PDB entry 6G2M | X-ray diffraction, 1.37 A resolution | chain A

== Chain A ==
Name: 5'(3')-deoxyribonucleotidase, mitochondrial
From: Homo sapiens
Notes: EC 3.1.3.-
UniProt: Q9NPB1 (NT5M_HUMAN); residues 32-228 here = UniProt positions 32-228
Sequence (202 residues; row label = number of the first residue in the row):
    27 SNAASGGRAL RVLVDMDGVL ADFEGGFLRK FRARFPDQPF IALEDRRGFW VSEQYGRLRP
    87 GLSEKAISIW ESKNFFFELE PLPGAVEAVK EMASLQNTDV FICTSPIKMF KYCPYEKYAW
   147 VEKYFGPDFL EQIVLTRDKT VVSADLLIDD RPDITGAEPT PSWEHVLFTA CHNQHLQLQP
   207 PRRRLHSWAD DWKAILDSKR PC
Unresolved in the structure: 30-33, 228
Differences from the reference sequence: expression tag (27-31)
Covalent attachments: beta-mercaptoethanol (BME) linked to Cys197
Bound ions: Mg2+: Asp41, Asp43, Asp176 (together with PB-PAU); K+ near Pro178 (its only coordinating residue here)
Small-molecule neighbours: PB-PAU (O84; [(2R,4AR,6R,7AR)-6-[2,4-bis(oxidanylidene)-5-[(E)-3-phosphonoprop-1-enyl]pyrimidin-1-yl]-2-phenyl-4A,6,7,7A-tetrahydro-4H-furo[3,2-d][1,3]dioxin-2-yl]phosphonic acid): Asp41, Asp43, Phe49, Phe75, Trp76, Val77, Trp96, Thr130, Ser131, Pro132, Ile133, Lys134, Arg163, Lys165, Asp175, Asp176, Arg177
UniProt features mapped onto this chain:
  - active site: Asp41 (Nucleophile), Asp43 (Proton donor)
  - binding site (Mg(2+)): Asp41, Asp43, Asp176
  - binding site (substrate): Asp43, Phe49, Phe75, Trp76, Val77, Trp96, Thr130, Lys165

== Summary ==
Bound to chain A: PB-PAU. Asp41, Asp43 and Asp176 coordinate Mg2+. UniProt lists active-site residues Asp41
and Asp43, 3 Mg2+-binding residues and 8 substrate-binding residues.
Chain A is 5'(3')-deoxyribonucleotidase, mitochondrial (Homo sapiens); the structure, Crystal structure of
human mitochondrial 5'(3')-deoxyribonucleotidase in complex with the inhibitor PB-PAU, was determined by X-ray
diffraction together with 6G22, 6G2L and 6G2N from the same study.
